PDB entry 4XZQ | X-ray diffraction, 2.40 A resolution | chains A and J of the 10 polymer chains in the assembly

Chain A:
Protein: Histone H3.2
Organism: Xenopus laevis
UniProtKB: P84233 (H32_XENLA); residues 438-535 here correspond to UniProt positions 39-136 (UniProt number = residue number - 399)
Amino-acid sequence (98 residues; each row starts with the number of its first residue):
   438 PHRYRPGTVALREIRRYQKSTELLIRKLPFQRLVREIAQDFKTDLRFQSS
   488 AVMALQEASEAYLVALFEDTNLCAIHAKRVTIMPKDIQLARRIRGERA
Differences from the reference sequence: conflict Ala502 (Gly103 in P84233)
Modified residues: Lys515 (N(6)-acetyllysine; ALY)
Swiss-Prot annotation at these positions:
  - modified residue: Tyr441 (Phosphotyrosine), Lys456 (N6,N6,N6-trimethyllysine), Ser457 (Phosphoserine), Lys464 (N6-(2-hydroxyisobutyryl)lysine), Lys479 (N6,N6,N6-trimethyllysine), Thr480 (Phosphothreonine), Ser486 (Phosphoserine), Thr507 (Phosphothreonine), Lys515 (N6-acetyllysine), Lys522 (N6-(2-hydroxyisobutyryl)lysine)
  - lipidation: Cys510 (S-palmitoyl cysteine)

Chain J:
Molecule: 147-nt DNA strand
Sequence (147 nucleotides; each row starts with the number of its first residue):
   148 ATCAATATCCACCTGCAGATACTACCAAAAGTGTATTTGGAAACTGCTCC
   198 ATCAAAAGGCATGTTCAGCTGGATTCCAGCTGAACATGCCTTTTGATGGA
   248 GCAGTTTCCAAATACACTTTTGGTAGTATCTGCAGGTGGATATTGAT

Interface between chain A and chain J:
Pairs across the interface (32):
  His439(A) - DA152(J)  phosphate contact
  His439(A) - DT153(J)  phosphate contact
  Arg440(A) - DG229(J)  base contact
  Arg440(A) - DA230(J)  hydrogen bond to the base
  Arg440(A) - DA231(J)  hydrogen bond to the sugar
  Tyr441(A) - DT153(J)  hydrogen bond to the sugar
  Tyr441(A) - DA154(J)  sugar contact
  Tyr441(A) - DA230(J)  sugar contact
  Tyr441(A) - DA231(J)  hydrogen bond to the phosphate
  Arg442(A) - DA230(J)  sugar contact
  Pro443(A) - DG229(J)  phosphate contact
  Pro443(A) - DA230(J)  sugar contact
  Gly444(A) - DG229(J)  hydrogen bond to the phosphate
  Gly444(A) - DA230(J)  hydrogen bond to the phosphate
  Thr445(A) - DA230(J)  hydrogen bond to the phosphate
  Val446(A) - DA230(J)  hydrogen bond to the phosphate
  Val446(A) - DA231(J)  phosphate contact
  Ala447(A) - DA230(J)  hydrogen bond to the phosphate
  Arg449(A) - DA154(J)  phosphate contact
  Arg449(A) - DT155(J)  phosphate contact
  Glu450(A) - DA230(J)  phosphate contact
  Lys456(A) - DC156(J)  salt bridge to the phosphate
  Arg463(A) - DT238(J)  sugar contact
  Arg463(A) - DT239(J)  phosphate contact
  Lys464(A) - DT239(J)  hydrogen bond to the phosphate
  Leu465(A) - DT238(J)  phosphate contact
  Leu465(A) - DT239(J)  hydrogen bond to the phosphate
  Pro466(A) - DT238(J)  sugar contact
  Arg469(A) - DT238(J)  salt bridge to the phosphate
  Asp481(A) - DG248(J)  phosphate contact
  Arg483(A) - DA247(J)  sugar contact
  Arg483(A) - DG248(J)  sugar contact

Overview:
The interface between chain A and chain J involves 19 residues on one side and 12 on the other; the contacts
include 11 hydrogen bonds and 2 salt bridges. Among the polar pairs are Arg440(A)-DA230(J), Arg440(A)-DA231(J)
and Tyr441(A)-DT153(J).
Chain A is Histone H3.2 (Xenopus laevis) and chain J is a 147-nt DNA strand; the structure, Nucleosome
disassembly by RSC and SWI/SNF is enhanced by H3 acetylation near the nucleosome dyad axis, was determined by
X-ray diffraction, deposited together with 4YS3 and 4Z66.
